PDB entry 7FFQ | electron microscopy, 3.50 A resolution | chains J and S of the 12 polymer chains in the assembly

# Chain J
Name: Spike glycoprotein E2
From: Venezuelan equine encephalitis virus (strain TC-83)
UniProt: P05674 (POLS_EEVV8); residues 1-423 here correspond to UniProt positions 335-757 (UniProt number = residue number + 334)
Chain sequence (423 residues; row label = number of the first residue in the row):
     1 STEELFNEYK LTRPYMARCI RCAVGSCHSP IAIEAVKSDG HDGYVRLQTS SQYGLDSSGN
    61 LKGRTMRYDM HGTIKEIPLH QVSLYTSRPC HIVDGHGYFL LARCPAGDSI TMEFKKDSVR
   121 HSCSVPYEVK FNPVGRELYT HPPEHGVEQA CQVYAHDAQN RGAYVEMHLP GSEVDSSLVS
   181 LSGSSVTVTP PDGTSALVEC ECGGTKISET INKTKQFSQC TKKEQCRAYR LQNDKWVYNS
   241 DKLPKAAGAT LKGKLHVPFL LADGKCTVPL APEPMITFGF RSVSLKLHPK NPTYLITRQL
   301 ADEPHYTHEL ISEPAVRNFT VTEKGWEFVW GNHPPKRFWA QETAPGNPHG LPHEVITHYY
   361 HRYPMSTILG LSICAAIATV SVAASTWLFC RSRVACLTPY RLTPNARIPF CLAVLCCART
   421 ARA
Disordered / not traced: 58-60, 420-423
Cystine bridges: C19-C123, C22-C27, C90-C104, C151-C266, C200-C226, C202-C220
Swiss-Prot annotation at these positions:
  - site: Y44 (Interaction with host receptor LDLRAD3), V93 (Interaction with host receptor LDLRAD3), V153 (Interaction with host receptor LDLRAD3), A155 (Interaction with host receptor LDLRAD3), H156 (Interaction with host receptor LDLRAD3), A262 (Interaction with host receptor LDLRAD3), A423 (Cleavage)
  - lipidation (S-palmitoyl cysteine): C396, C416, C417
  - glycosylation (N-linked (GlcNAc...) asparagine): N212, N318

# Chain S
Name: Capsid protein
From: Venezuelan equine encephalitis virus (strain TC-83)
Notes: EC 3.4.21.90
UniProt: P05674 (POLS_EEVV8); numbering as in UniProt (aligned over 1-275)
Chain sequence (275 residues; each row starts with the number of its first residue):
     1 MFPFQPMYPM QPMPYRNPFA APRRPWFPRT DPFLAMQVQE LTRSMANLTF KQRRDAPPEG
    61 PSANKPKKEA SQKQKGGGQG KKKKNQGKKK AKTGPPNPKA QNGNKKKTNK KPGKRQRMVM
   121 KLESDKTFPI MLEGKINGYA CVVGGKLFRP MHVEGKIDND VLAALKTKKA SKYDLEYADV
   181 PQNMRADTFK YTHEKPQGYY SWHHGAVQYE NGRFTVPKGV GAKGDSGRPI LDNQGRVVAI
   241 VLGGVNEGSR TALSVVMWNE KGVTVKYTPE NCEQW
Disordered / not traced: 1-112
Construct notes: engineered mutation N64 (Lys in P05674)
Swiss-Prot annotation at these positions:
  - region: M1 to F33 (Necessary for nucleocapsid assembly and virus assembly), F33 to K68 (Host transcription inhibition), A91 to T127 (Binding to the viral RNA), P112 to K126 (Ribosome-binding)
  - motif: L41 to L48 (Supraphysiological nuclear export signal)
  - active site (Charge relay system): H152, D174, S226
  - site: Y200 (Involved in dimerization of the capsid protein), N233 (Involved in dimerization of the capsid protein), W275 (Cleavage)
  - modified residue: T93 (Phosphothreonine), T108 (Phosphothreonine), S124 (Phosphoserine), T127 (Phosphothreonine)

# Interface between chain J and chain S
Pairs across the interface - 25 pairs, chain J then chain S:
  T398(J) - Y173(S)
  P399(J) - Y173(S)
  P399(J) - G262(S)
  P399(J) - V263(S)  hydrophobic
  P399(J) - T264(S)  hydrogen bond (backbone-backbone)
  Y400(J) - G262(S)
  Y400(J) - V263(S)
  R401(J) - K146(S)  hydrogen bond (backbone-side chain)
  L402(J) - K146(S)  hydrogen bond (backbone-side chain)
  L402(J) - F148(S)
  L402(J) - Y173(S)  hydrophobic
  L402(J) - L175(S)  hydrophobic
  L402(J) - Y177(S)  hydrophobic
  L402(J) - W258(S)  hydrogen bond (backbone-side chain)
  L402(J) - T264(S)
  T403(J) - K146(S)  hydrogen bond (backbone-side chain)
  T403(J) - W258(S)
  T403(J) - G262(S)
  T403(J) - T264(S)
  P404(J) - V143(S)
  P404(J) - G144(S)
  P404(J) - K146(S)
  P404(J) - Y191(S)  hydrophobic
  P404(J) - W258(S)
  N405(J) - Y191(S)  hydrogen bond (backbone-side chain)
Other interface residues (no listed pair), chain S (13 interface residues in all): A170

# Summary
8 residues of chain J and 13 residues of chain S are in contact; the contacts include 6 hydrogen bonds. Polar
contacts include R401(J)-K146(S), L402(J)-K146(S) and L402(J)-W258(S). From UniProt: 3 active-site residues on
chain S.
Here chain J is Spike glycoprotein E2 and chain S is Capsid protein, both from Venezuelan equine encephalitis
virus (strain TC-83). Entry 7FFQ (Cryo-EM structure of VEEV VLP at the 2-fold axes) was determined by electron
microscopy (same publication as 7FFE, 7FFF, 7FFL, 7FFN and 7FFO).
